8OVW - chains B and D of the 17 polymer chains in the assembly; structure by electron microscopy, 3.40 A resolution.

# Chain B
Name: Centromere-binding protein 1
Organism: Saccharomyces cerevisiae
Reference sequence: P17106 (CBF1_YEAST); residues 1-351 here = UniProt positions 1-351
Amino-acid sequence (351 residues; each row starts with the number of its first residue):
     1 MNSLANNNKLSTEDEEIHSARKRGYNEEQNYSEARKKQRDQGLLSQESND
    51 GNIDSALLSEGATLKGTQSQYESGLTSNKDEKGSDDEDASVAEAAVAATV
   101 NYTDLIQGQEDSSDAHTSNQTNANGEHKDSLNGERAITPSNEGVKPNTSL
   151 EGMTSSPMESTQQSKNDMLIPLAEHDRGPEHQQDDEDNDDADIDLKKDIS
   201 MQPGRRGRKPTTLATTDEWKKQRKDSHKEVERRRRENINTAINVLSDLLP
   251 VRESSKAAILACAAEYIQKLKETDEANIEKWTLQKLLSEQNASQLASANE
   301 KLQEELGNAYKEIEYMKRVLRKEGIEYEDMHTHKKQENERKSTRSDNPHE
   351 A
Not modelled in the structure: 1-217, 325-351
Swiss-Prot annotation at these positions:
  - modified residue: Met-1 (N-acetylmethionine), Ser-45 (Phosphoserine), Ser-48 (Phosphoserine), Ser-84 (Phosphoserine), Thr-138 (Phosphothreonine)
Reported in the primary citation:
  - binding site for C0n3 DNA (chain D): His-227, Glu-231, Arg-235
  - mutagenesis - L283E/L287W: decreased growth in response to benomyl
  - mutagenesis - K224S/K228S/R234S/R235S/K256S: decreased growth

# Chain D
Molecule: C0n3 DNA
Sequence (153 nucleotides; each row starts with the number of its first residue):
     2 TTCAATGAAATATATATTTCTTACTATTTCTTTTTTAACTTTCGGAAATC
    52 AAATACACTAATATTAAAACGCGGGGGACAGCGCGTACGTGCGTTTAAGC
   102 GGTGCTAGAGCTGTCTACGACCAATTGAGCGGCCTCGGCACCATGTGACT
   152 TAT
Not modelled in the structure: 2-126, 154

# Interface between chain B and chain D
Contacting residue pairs - 13 pairs, chain B then chain D:
  Lys-224(B) with DT147(D), salt bridge to the phosphate; DG148(D), phosphate contact
  His-227(B) with DT147(D), base contact; DG148(D), hydrogen bond to the base; DA149(D), hydrogen bond to the base
  Lys-228(B) with DG146(D), phosphate contact; DT147(D), base contact
  Glu-231(B) with DG146(D), base contact; DT147(D), base contact
  Arg-235(B) with DT145(D), salt bridge to the phosphate
  Asn-239(B) with DA144(D), phosphate contact
  Ser-255(B) with DC143(D), hydrogen bond to the phosphate
  Lys-256(B) with DC143(D), phosphate contact

# Overview
8 residues of chain B face 7 of chain D across their interface, with 3 hydrogen bonds and 2 salt bridges.
Among the polar pairs are His-227(B)/DG148(D), His-227(B)/DA149(D) and Ser-255(B)/DC143(D). From the paper: a
binding site for C0n3 DNA (chain D) at His-227(B), Glu-231(B) and Arg-235(B); L283E/L287W of chain B reduce
growth in response to benomyl.
Here chain B is Centromere-binding protein 1 (Saccharomyces cerevisiae) and chain D is C0n3 DNA. Entry 8OVW
(Cryo-EM structure of CBF1-CCAN bound topologically to centromeric DNA) was determined by electron microscopy
together with 8OVX, 8OW0 and 8OW1 from the same study.
